Entry 9HY7 (X-ray diffraction, 2.30 A resolution); this record covers chains A and D of the 4 polymer chains in the assembly.

[Chain A (and D)]
Protein: Alpha-L-fucosidase
Organism: Lactobacillaceae bacterium
Notes: chain D of this document is another copy of the same molecule, construct and numbering; everything in this record applies to it too
UniProtKB: A0A806EKD1 (A0A806EKD1_LACCD); numbering as in UniProt (aligned over 1-414)
Amino-acid sequence (414 residues; numbered 1 to 414; the number before each row is that of its first residue):
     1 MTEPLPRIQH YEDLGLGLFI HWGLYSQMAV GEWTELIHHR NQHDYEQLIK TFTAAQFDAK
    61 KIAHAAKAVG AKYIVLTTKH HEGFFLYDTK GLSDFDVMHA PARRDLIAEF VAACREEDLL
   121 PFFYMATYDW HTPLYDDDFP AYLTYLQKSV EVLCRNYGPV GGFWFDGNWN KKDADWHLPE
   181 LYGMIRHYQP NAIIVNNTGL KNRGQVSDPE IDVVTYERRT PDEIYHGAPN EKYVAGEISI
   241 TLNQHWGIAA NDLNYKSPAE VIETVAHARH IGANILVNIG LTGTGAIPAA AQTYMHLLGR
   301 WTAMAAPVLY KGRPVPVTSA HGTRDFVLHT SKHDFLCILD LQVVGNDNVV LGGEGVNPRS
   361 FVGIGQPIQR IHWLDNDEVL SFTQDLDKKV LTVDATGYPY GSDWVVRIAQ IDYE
Small-molecule neighbours: alpha-L-fucopyranose (FUC): Phe19, His21, Glu32, Trp33, His80, His81, Tyr124, Trp164, Asp166, Trp169, Asn197, Glu217, Trp246

[Interface between chain A and chain D]
Contacting residue pairs (34):
  Ala320(A) with Pro358(D)
  His321(A) with His321(D); Gly322(D); Thr323(D); Asp340(D); Arg359(D)
  Gly322(A) with His321(D); Gly322(D)
  Thr323(A) with His321(D)
  Asp340(A) with His321(D), salt bridge
  Val356(A) with Val362(D); Lys388(D); Val390(D), hydrophobic
  Pro358(A) with Ala320(D); Ser360(D); Val362(D)
  Arg359(A) with His321(D)
  Ser360(A) with Pro358(D); Ser360(D)
  Val362(A) with Val356(D); Pro358(D)
  Ser381(A) with Lys388(D), hydrogen bond
  Thr383(A) with Thr383(D), hydrogen bond; Gln384(D); Asp385(D)
  Gln384(A) with Thr383(D)
  Asp385(A) with Ser381(D); Thr383(D)
  Lys388(A) with Val356(D); Ser381(D), hydrogen bond; Asp394(D), salt bridge
  Val390(A) with Val356(D), hydrophobic
  Thr392(A) with Thr392(D), hydrogen bond
  Asp394(A) with Lys388(D), salt bridge
Interface residues without a listed pair, chain A (19 interface residues in all): Asn357
Interface residues without a listed pair, chain D (19 interface residues in all): Asn357

[Overview]
The chain A/chain D interface involves 19 residues from each chain; the contacts include 4 hydrogen bonds and
3 salt bridges. Polar contacts include Asp340(A)-His321(D), Lys388(A)-Asp394(D) and Ser381(A)-Lys388(D).
Ligands of chain A: alpha-L-fucopyranose.
Chain A and chain D are both Alpha-L-fucosidase (Lactobacillaceae bacterium); the structure, AlfB fucosidase
in complex with Fucose, was determined by X-ray diffraction together with 9HYJ, 9HYX, 9HZ1, 8OZT and 8OZU from
the same study.
